6NM5 - chains 1M and 5O of the 76 polymer chains in the assembly; structure by electron microscopy, 6.20 A resolution (low resolution: residue-level contacts below are approximate; hydrogen-bond / salt-bridge calls are withheld).

[Chain 1M (and 5O)]
Molecule: Type IV conjugative transfer system pilin TraA
From: Escherichia coli
Notes: chain 5O of this document is another copy of the same molecule, construct and numbering; everything in this record applies to it too
UniProt: A0A1Y2ZDR2 (A0A1Y2ZDR2_ECOLX); residues 6-70 here correspond to UniProt positions 30-94 (UniProt number = residue number + 24)
Chain sequence (65 residues; row label = number of the first residue in the row):
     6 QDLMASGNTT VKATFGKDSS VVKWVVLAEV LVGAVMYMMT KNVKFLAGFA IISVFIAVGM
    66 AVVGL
Small-molecule neighbours: KSV ((2R)-2,3-dihydroxypropyl ethyl hydrogen (S)-phosphate): Leu36, Val37, Val40
From the paper describing this entry:
  - mutagenesis - D23G: abolished binding to phage R17 (citing earlier work)
  - mutagenesis - A18E: abolished binding to R17 (citing earlier work)

[Chain 1M / chain 5O interface]
Contacting residue pairs - 6 pairs, chain 1M then chain 5O:
  Met9(1M) - Val63(5O)
  Asn13(1M) - Ala62(5O)
  Thr15(1M) - Ser58(5O)
  Thr15(1M) - Val59(5O)
  Thr19(1M) - Ala55(5O)
  Phe20(1M) - Ala55(5O)
Also at the interface, not in a pair above, chain 1M (6 interface residues in all): Ala10

[Overview]
6 residues of chain 1M face 5 of chain 5O across their interface. Bound to chain 1M: compound KSV. From the
paper: D23G of chain 1M abolishes binding to phage R17; A18E of chain 1M abolishes binding to R17.
Chain 1M and chain 5O are both Type IV conjugative transfer system pilin TraA (Escherichia coli); the
structure, F-pilus/MS2 Maturation protein complex, was determined by electron microscopy.
